PDB entry 7S8N | electron microscopy, 2.90 A resolution | chains C and E of the 5 polymer chains in the assembly

# Chain C
Protein: Guanine nucleotide-binding protein G(I)/G(S)/G(T) subunit beta-1
Organism: Homo sapiens
Reference sequence: P62873 (GBB1_HUMAN); residues 2-340 here = UniProt positions 2-340
Chain sequence (345 residues; each row starts with the number of its first residue; numbers below 1 keep their minus sign (Gly-4 is residue -4)):
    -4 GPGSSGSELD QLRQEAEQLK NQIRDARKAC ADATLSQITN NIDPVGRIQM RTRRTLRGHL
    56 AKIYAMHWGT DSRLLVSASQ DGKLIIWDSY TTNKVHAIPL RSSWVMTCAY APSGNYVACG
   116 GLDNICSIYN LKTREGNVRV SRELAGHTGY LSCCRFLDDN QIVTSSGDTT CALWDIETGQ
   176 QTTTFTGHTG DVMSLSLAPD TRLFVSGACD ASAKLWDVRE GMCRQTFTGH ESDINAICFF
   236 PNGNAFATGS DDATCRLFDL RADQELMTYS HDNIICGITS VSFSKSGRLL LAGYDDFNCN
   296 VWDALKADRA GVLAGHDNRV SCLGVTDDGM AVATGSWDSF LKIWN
Not modelled in the structure: -4 to 3
Differences from the reference sequence: expression tag (-4 to 1)
UniProt features mapped onto this chain:
  - modified residue: Ser2 (N-acetylserine), His266 (Phosphohistidine)
  - natural variant: Leu30 (L30F: In MRD42; uncertain significance), Arg52 (R52G: In MRD42), Gly64 (G64V: In MRD42), Asp76 (D76E: In MRD42; D76G: In MRD42), Gly77 (G77S: In MRD42), Lys78 (K78R: In MRD42), Ile80 (I80N: In MRD42; I80T: In MRD42), His91 (H91R: In MRD42; uncertain significance), Ala92 (A92T: In MRD42), Pro94 (P94S: In MRD42), Leu95 (L95P: In MRD42), Arg96 (R96L: In MRD42), 5 further natural variant entries in UniProt

# Chain E
Protein: scFv16
Organism: Mus musculus
Notes: antibody fragment or engineered binder
Chain sequence (257 residues; each row starts with the number of its first residue; note: 3 numbers in that range are skipped by the numbering (no residue carries them; nothing is unmodelled there); a row labelled like 120A-120O holds insertion residues (120A, then the next letters in order)):
     1 DVQLVESGGG LVQPGGSRKL SCSASGFAFS SFGMHWVRQA PEKGLEWVAY ISSGSGTIYY
    61 ADTVKGRFTI SRDDPKNTLF LQMTSLRSED TAMYYCVRSI YYYGSSPFDF WGQGTTLTVS
120A-120O SGGGGSGGGGSGGGG
   124 SDIVMTQATS SVPVTPGESV SISCRSSKSL LHSNGNTYLY WFLQRPGQSP QLLIYRMSNL
   184 ASGVPDRFSG SGSGTAFTLT ISRLEAEDVG VYYCMQHLEY PLTFGAGTKL ELKAAALEVL
   244 FQ
Not modelled in the structure: 1, 120A-120O, 236-245
Disulfide bonds: Cys147-Cys217

# Chain C / chain E interface
Contacting residue pairs (5; chain C residue first):
  Arg68(C) - Tyr103(E)
  Val90(C) - Tyr102(E)  hydrophobic
  Glu130(C) - Gly26(E)
  Glu130(C) - Phe27(E)
  Glu130(C) - Ala28(E)  hydrogen bond (backbone-backbone)
Also at the interface, not in a pair above, chain C (8 interface residues in all): Asp66, Leu69, His91, Arg129, Gly131
Also at the interface, not in a pair above, chain E (7 interface residues in all): Phe32, Arg98

# In short
The interface between chain C and chain E involves 8 residues on one side and 7 on the other; the contacts
include 1 hydrogen bond. Its one hydrogen bond, Glu130(C)-Ala28(E), is backbone to backbone.
Here chain C is Guanine nucleotide-binding protein G(I)/G(S)/G(T) subunit beta-1 (Homo sapiens) and chain E is
scFv16 (Mus musculus). Entry 7S8N (CryoEM structure of Gq-coupled MRGPRX2 with small molecule agonist
(R)-Zinc-3573) was determined by electron microscopy (same publication as 7S8L).
